4FJ7 - chains A and P of the 3 polymer chains in the assembly; structure by X-ray diffraction, 1.90 A resolution.

== Chain A ==
Name: DNA polymerase
From: Enterobacteria phage RB69
Notes: EC 2.7.7.7
Reference sequence: Q38087 (DPOL_BPR69); residues 1-903 here = UniProt positions 1-903
Chain sequence (903 residues; each row starts with the number of its first residue):
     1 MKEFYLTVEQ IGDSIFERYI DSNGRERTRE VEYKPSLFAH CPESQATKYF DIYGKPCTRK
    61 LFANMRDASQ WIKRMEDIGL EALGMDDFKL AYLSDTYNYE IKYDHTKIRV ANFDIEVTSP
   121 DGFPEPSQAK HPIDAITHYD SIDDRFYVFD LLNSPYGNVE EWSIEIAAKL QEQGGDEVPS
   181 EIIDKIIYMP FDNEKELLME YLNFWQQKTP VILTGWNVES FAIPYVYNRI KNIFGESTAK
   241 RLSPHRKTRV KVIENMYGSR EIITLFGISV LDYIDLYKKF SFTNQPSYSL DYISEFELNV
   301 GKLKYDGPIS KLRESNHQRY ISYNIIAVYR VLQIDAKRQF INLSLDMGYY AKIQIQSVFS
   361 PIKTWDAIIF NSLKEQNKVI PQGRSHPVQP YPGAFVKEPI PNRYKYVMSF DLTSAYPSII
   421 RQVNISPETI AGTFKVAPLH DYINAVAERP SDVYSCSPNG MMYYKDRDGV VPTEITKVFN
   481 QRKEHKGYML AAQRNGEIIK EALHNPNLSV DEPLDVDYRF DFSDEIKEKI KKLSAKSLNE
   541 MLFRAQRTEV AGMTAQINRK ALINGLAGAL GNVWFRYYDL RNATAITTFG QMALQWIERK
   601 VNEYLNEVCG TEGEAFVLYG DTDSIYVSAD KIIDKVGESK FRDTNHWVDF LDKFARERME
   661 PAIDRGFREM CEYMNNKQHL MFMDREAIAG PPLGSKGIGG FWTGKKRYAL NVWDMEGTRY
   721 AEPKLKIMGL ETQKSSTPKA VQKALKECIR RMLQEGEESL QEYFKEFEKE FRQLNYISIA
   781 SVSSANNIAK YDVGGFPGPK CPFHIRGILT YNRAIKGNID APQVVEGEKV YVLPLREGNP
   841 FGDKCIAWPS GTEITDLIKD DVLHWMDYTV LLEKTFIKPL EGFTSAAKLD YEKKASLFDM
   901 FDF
Unresolved in the structure: 902-903
Differences from the reference sequence: engineered mutation Ala222 (Asp in Q38087), Ala327 (Asp in Q38087), Ala415 (Leu in Q38087), Ala561 (Leu in Q38087), Gly565 (Ser in Q38087), Ala567 (Tyr in Q38087)
Curated features (UniProtKB/Swiss-Prot):
  - region: Thr248 to Thr264 (Beta hairpin), Lys705 to Tyr708 (Binding of DNA in B-conformation), Leu897 to Phe903 (Interaction with the polymerase clamp)
  - binding site (Mg(2+)): Asp114, Glu116, Asp411, Leu412, Asp623
  - binding site (substrate): Ser414, Tyr416, Arg482, Lys560
  - site: Asp621 (Optimization of metal coordination by the polymerase active site), Lys706 (Optimization of metal coordination by the polymerase active site), Asp714 (Essential for viral replication)
Metal / ion sites: Ca2+ site 1 near Glu116 (its only coordinating residue here); Ca2+ site 2: Asp411, Leu412, Asp623 (together with 2'-deoxyguanosine-5'-triphosphate); Ca2+ site 3: Asn505, Asn507, Lys531; Ca2+ site 4: Asp623 (together with 2'-deoxyguanosine-5'-triphosphate); Ca2+ site 5 near Glu716 (its only coordinating residue here)
Residues lining bound ligands: 2'-deoxyguanosine-5'-triphosphate (DGT): Asp411, Leu412, Thr413, Ser414, Ala415, Tyr416, Pro417, Arg482, Lys486, Lys560, Asn564, Ala567, Gly568, Thr622, Asp623

== Chain P ==
Molecule: DNA primer
Sequence (13 nucleotides; numbered 103 to 115; the number before each row is that of its first residue):
   103 GCGGACTGCT TAG

== How chain A and chain P interact ==
Pairs across the interface - 30 pairs, chain A then chain P:
  Asn284(A) - DT112(P)  phosphate contact
  Asn284(A) - DT113(P)  hydrogen bond to the phosphate
  Asp621(A) - DG115(P)  sugar contact
  Thr622(A) - DG115(P)  sugar contact
  Tyr626(A) - DG115(P)  phosphate contact
  Lys706(A) - DA114(P)  hydrogen bond to the base
  Tyr708(A) - DG115(P)  hydrogen bond to the phosphate
  Met728(A) - DA114(P)  phosphate contact
  Met728(A) - DG115(P)  phosphate contact
  Gly729(A) - DT113(P)  phosphate contact
  Gly729(A) - DA114(P)  hydrogen bond to the phosphate
  Gln733(A) - DT113(P)  sugar contact
  Gln733(A) - DA114(P)  phosphate contact
  Lys734(A) - DT112(P)  sugar contact
  Lys734(A) - DT113(P)  phosphate contact
  Ser735(A) - DT112(P)  phosphate contact
  Ser735(A) - DT113(P)  hydrogen bond to the phosphate
  Ser783(A) - DC111(P)  sugar contact
  Ser783(A) - DT112(P)  phosphate contact
  Ser784(A) - DC111(P)  phosphate contact
  Ser784(A) - DT112(P)  hydrogen bond to the phosphate
  Ala785(A) - DC111(P)  phosphate contact
  Asn786(A) - DC111(P)  hydrogen bond to the phosphate
  Tyr791(A) - DT109(P)  hydrogen bond to the phosphate
  Tyr791(A) - DG110(P)  hydrogen bond to the phosphate
  Lys800(A) - DC108(P)  hydrogen bond to the base
  Lys800(A) - DT109(P)  sugar contact
  Pro802(A) - DG110(P)  sugar contact
  His804(A) - DG110(P)  phosphate contact
  His804(A) - DC111(P)  salt bridge to the phosphate
Interface residues without a listed pair, chain A (27 interface residues in all): Tyr257, Asp623, Ile727, Ser736, Val782, Asn787, Lys790, Lys829

== Summary ==
27 residues of chain A and 8 residues of chain P are in contact; the contacts include 10 hydrogen bonds and 1
salt bridge. Polar pairs include Lys706(A)-DA114(P), Lys800(A)-DC108(P) and Asn284(A)-DT113(P). Ligands of
chain A: 2'-deoxyguanosine-5'-triphosphate.
Here chain A is DNA polymerase (Enterobacteria phage RB69) and chain P is DNA primer. Entry 4FJ7 (RB69 DNA
polymerase ternary complex with dGTP/dT) was determined by X-ray diffraction together with 4FJ5, 4FJ8, 4FJ9,
4FJG, 4FJH, 4FJI and 9 further entries from the same study.
